PDB entry 6IJ7 | X-ray diffraction, 2.70 A resolution | chain A

[Chain A]
Name: Rhamnosyltransferase protein
Source organism: Arabidopsis thaliana
Notes: EC 2.4.1.-
UniProt: Q9LNE6 (U89C1_ARATH); residues 1-435 here = UniProt positions 1-435
Amino-acid sequence (435 residues; numbered 1 to 435; the number before each row is that of its first residue):
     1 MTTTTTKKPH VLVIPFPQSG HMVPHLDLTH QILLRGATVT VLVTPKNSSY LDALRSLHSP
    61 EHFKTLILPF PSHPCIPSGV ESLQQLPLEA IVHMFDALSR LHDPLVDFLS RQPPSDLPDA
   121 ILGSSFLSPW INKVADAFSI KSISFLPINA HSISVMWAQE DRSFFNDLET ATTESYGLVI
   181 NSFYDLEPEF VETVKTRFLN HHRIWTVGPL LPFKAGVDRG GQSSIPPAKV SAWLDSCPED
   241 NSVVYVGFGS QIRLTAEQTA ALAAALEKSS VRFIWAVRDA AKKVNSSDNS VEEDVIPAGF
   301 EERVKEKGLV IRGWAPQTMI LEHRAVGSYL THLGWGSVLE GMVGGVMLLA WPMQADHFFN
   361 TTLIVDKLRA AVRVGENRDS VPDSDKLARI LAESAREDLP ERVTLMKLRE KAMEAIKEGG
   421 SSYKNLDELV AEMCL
Unresolved in the structure: 1-6, 215-222, 278-296
UniProt features mapped onto this chain:
  - active site: H21 (Proton acceptor), D119 (Charge relay)
  - binding site (UDP): Q18, S250, A315, H332, G336, S337, E340
  - binding site (UDP-beta-L-rhamnose): Q18, S250, A315, H332, G336, S337, E340
  - binding site (quercetin): H21
  - mutagenesis: Q18 (Q18G: Slight decrease in catalytic activity), H21 (H21A: Almost complete loss of catalytic activity; H21N: Reduces catalytic activity 5.4-fold), L88 (L88A/G/S: Reduces catalytic activity 1.6-fold), S124 (S124A: No effect on catalytic activity; S124D: Slight decrease in catalytic activity), P147 (P147A: Slight decrease in catalytic activity; P147T: Complete loss of catalytic activity), I148 (I148A/S: Reduces catalytic activity 4.3-fold), S163 (S163A: Slight decrease in catalytic activity), W335 (W335A: Reduces catalytic activity 6.5-fold), G336 (G336N: Slight decrease in catalytic activity), Q354 (Q354A: Reduces catalytic activity 2.2-fold), D356 (D356A: Complete loss of catalytic activity), H357 (H357A/Q: No effect on catalytic activity)

[In short]
Curated annotation (UniProt) lists active-site residues H21 and D119, 7 UDP-binding residues, 7
UDP-beta-L-rhamnose-binding residues and quercetin-binding residue H21.
Chain A is Rhamnosyltransferase protein (Arabidopsis thaliana); the structure, Crystal Structure of
Arabidopsis thaliana UGT89C1, was determined by X-ray diffraction (same publication as 6IJA and 6IJD).
